PDB entry 9JJ8 | electron microscopy, 2.79 A resolution | chains d and l of the 51 polymer chains in the assembly

# Chain d
Name: Photosystem I reaction center subunit II
From: Emiliania huxleyi CCMP1516
Reference sequence: Q4G369 (Q4G369_EMIHU); numbering as in UniProt (aligned over 1-142)
Sequence (142 residues; each row starts with the number of its first residue):
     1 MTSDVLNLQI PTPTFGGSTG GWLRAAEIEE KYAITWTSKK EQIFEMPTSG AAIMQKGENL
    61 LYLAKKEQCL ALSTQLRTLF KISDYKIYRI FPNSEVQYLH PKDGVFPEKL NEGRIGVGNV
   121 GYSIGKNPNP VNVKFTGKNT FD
Not modelled in the structure: 1, 142

# Chain l
Name: Photosystem I reaction center subunit XI
From: Emiliania huxleyi CCMP1516
Reference sequence: Q4G3B5 (PSAL_EMIHU); residues 1-145 here = UniProt positions 1-145
Sequence (145 residues; each row starts with the number of its first residue):
     1 MSEFVKPYNN DPFVGNLSTP VTTSTATKLY LGNLPIYRKG LSPLLRGLEI GMAHGYFLIG
    61 PFYILGPLRN SPNALLVGLF SAFGLILILT LGLTIYGLAS FQGTEGGENL ESAKGWRNFT
   121 SGFSIGAFGG ASVAYVLLDN ISFFA
Not modelled in the structure: 1, 145
Small-molecule neighbours:
  - beta-carotene (BCR), molecule 1: Tyr30, Met52, Ala53, Tyr56, Ile125, Gly129, Gly130, Ser132, Val133
  - beta-carotene (BCR), molecule 2: Ile50, His54, Leu89, Gly92, Leu93, Ile95, Tyr96, Phe119, Phe123
  - beta-carotene (BCR), molecule 3: Phe62, Ser81, Gly84, Leu85, Ile88
  - chlorophyll a (CLA), molecule 1: Val5, Leu17, Thr19, Pro20, Val21
  - chlorophyll a (CLA), molecule 2: Asn16, Leu17, Thr19, Val21, Thr22, Thr27, Tyr30, Leu31
  - chlorophyll a (CLA), molecule 3: Pro20, Val21, Ser24, Thr27, Tyr30, Leu31, Leu34, Pro35, Ile36, Glu49, Ile50, Ala53, His54, Phe57
  - chlorophyll a (CLA), molecule 4: Tyr30, Asn33, Leu34, Arg38, Leu48, Glu49, Met52, Ala53
  - chlorophyll a (CLA), molecule 5: His54, Phe57, Leu58, Leu85, Leu89, Tyr96, Ala99, Ser100
  - chlorophyll a (CLA), molecule 6: Tyr56, Phe57, Gly60, Pro61, Tyr63, Ile64, Leu65, Ala134, Leu137, Leu138, Ile141
  - chlorophyll a (CLA), molecule 7: Phe57, Leu58, Pro61, Phe62, Leu65, Gly66, Pro67, Arg69, Leu85
  - chlorophyll a (CLA), molecule 8: Phe62, Pro67, Leu68, Val77, Phe80, Ser81, Gly84, Leu87, Ile88, Leu91
  - chlorophyll a (CLA), molecule 9: Leu76, Leu79, Tyr135
  - chlorophyll a (CLA), molecule 10: Ile88, Leu89, Leu91, Gly92, Ile95

# Chain d / chain l interface
Residue-residue contacts (24):
  Thr12(d) - Phe13(l)
  Pro13(d) - Phe13(l)
  Phe15(d) - Pro7(l)
  Phe15(d) - Pro12(l)
  Phe15(d) - Phe13(l)  hydrophobic
  Gly16(d) - Pro7(l)
  Gly16(d) - Leu17(l)
  Gly17(d) - Pro7(l)
  Gly17(d) - Pro12(l)
  Gly17(d) - Leu17(l)
  Ser18(d) - Pro12(l)
  Ser18(d) - Val14(l)
  Ser18(d) - Gly15(l)
  Ser18(d) - Asn16(l)
  Thr19(d) - Leu17(l)
  Gly21(d) - Phe13(l)
  Gly21(d) - Val14(l)
  Gly21(d) - Gly15(l)
  Trp22(d) - Asp11(l)
  Trp22(d) - Phe13(l)  hydrogen bond (side chain-backbone)
  Trp22(d) - Val14(l)  hydrophobic
  Trp22(d) - Gly15(l)  hydrogen bond (backbone-backbone)
  Leu61(d) - Phe13(l)  hydrophobic
  Tyr62(d) - Phe13(l)
Also at the interface, not in a pair above, chain d (13 interface residues in all): Gly20, Leu60
Also at the interface, not in a pair above, chain l (9 interface residues in all): Lys6

# Overview
13 residues of chain d and 9 residues of chain l are in contact; the contacts include 2 hydrogen bonds. Polar
pairs include Trp22(d)-Phe13(l) and Trp22(d)-Gly15(l). Bound to chain l: 10 copies of chlorophyll a and 3
copies of beta-carotene.
Chain d is Photosystem I reaction center subunit II and chain l is Photosystem I reaction center subunit XI,
both from Emiliania huxleyi CCMP1516; the structure, Structural insights into the PSI-FCPI supercomplex from
the coccolithophore Emiliania huxleyi, was determined by electron microscopy.
